4IY5 - chains A and B; structure by X-ray diffraction, 2.00 A resolution.

Chain A (and B):
Molecule: Glutamate receptor 2
Source organism: Rattus norvegicus
Notes: fragment: Ligand binding domain; chain B of this document is another copy of the same molecule, construct and numbering; everything in this record applies to it too
UniProtKB: P19491 (GRIA2_RAT); the construct has insertions or renumbered stretches relative to UniProt, so the offset changes along the chain: 3-117 = UniProt 413-527; 120-263 = UniProt 653-796
Amino-acid sequence (263 residues; each row starts with the number of its first residue):
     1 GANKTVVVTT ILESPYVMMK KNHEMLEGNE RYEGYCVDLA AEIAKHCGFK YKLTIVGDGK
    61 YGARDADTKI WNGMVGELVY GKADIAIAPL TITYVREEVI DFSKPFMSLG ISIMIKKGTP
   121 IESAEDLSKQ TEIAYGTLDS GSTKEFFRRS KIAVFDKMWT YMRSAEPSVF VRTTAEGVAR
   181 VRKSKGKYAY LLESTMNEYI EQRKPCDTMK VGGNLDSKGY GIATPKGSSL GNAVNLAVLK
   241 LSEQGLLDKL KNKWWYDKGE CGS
Sequence notes: expression tag (1-2); engineered mutation Tyr94 (Leu504 in P19491), Ser242 (Asn775 in P19491); linker (118-119)
UniProt features mapped onto this chain:
  - binding site (L-glutamate): Pro89, Thr91, Arg96, Ser142, Thr143, Glu193
  - site: Arg64 (Interaction with the cone snail toxin Con-ikot-ikot), Ile121 (Crucial to convey clamshell closure to channel opening), Arg148 (Interaction with the cone snail toxin Con-ikot-ikot), Lys240 (Interaction with the cone snail toxin Con-ikot-ikot)
  - glycosylation: Asn3 (N-linked (GlcNAc...) asparagine)
  - modified residue (Phosphoserine): Ser150, Ser184
Disulfides: Cys206-Cys261
Residues lining bound ligands:
  - piperidin-1-yl(quinoxalin-6-yl)methanone (CX5): Pro105, Phe106, Met107, Ser108, Ser217, Lys218, Gly219, Ser242, Leu247
  - glutamic acid (GLU): Tyr61, Pro89, Leu90, Thr91, Arg96, Leu138, Gly141, Ser142, Thr143, Leu192, Glu193, Met196, Tyr220

Interface between chain A and chain B:
Contacting residue pairs - 25 pairs, chain A then chain B:
  Ile92(A) - Leu239(B)  hydrophobic
  Thr93(A) - Glu243(B)
  Tyr94(A) - Leu236(B)
  Tyr94(A) - Lys240(B)
  Tyr94(A) - Glu243(B)  hydrogen bond (backbone-side chain)
  Glu97(A) - Lys104(B)  salt bridge
  Glu97(A) - Asn235(B)  hydrogen bond
  Glu97(A) - Leu236(B)
  Glu97(A) - Leu239(B)
  Phe102(A) - Lys104(B)  hydrogen bond (backbone-side chain)
  Ser103(A) - Lys104(B)
  Lys104(A) - Glu97(B)  salt bridge
  Lys104(A) - Phe102(B)  hydrogen bond (side chain-backbone)
  Lys104(A) - Ser103(B)
  Pro105(A) - Pro105(B)
  Ser217(A) - Ser242(B)
  Asn235(A) - Glu97(B)  hydrogen bond
  Leu236(A) - Tyr94(B)
  Leu236(A) - Glu97(B)
  Leu239(A) - Ile92(B)  hydrophobic
  Leu239(A) - Glu97(B)
  Lys240(A) - Tyr94(B)
  Glu243(A) - Thr93(B)
  Glu243(A) - Tyr94(B)  hydrogen bond (side chain-backbone)
  Gln244(A) - Ile152(B)
Also at the interface, not in a pair above, chain A (17 interface residues in all): Glu98, Ser242
Also at the interface, not in a pair above, chain B (18 interface residues in all): Glu98, Ser217, Asp248

Overview:
Chain A and chain B form an interface of 17 and 18 residues respectively, with 6 hydrogen bonds and 2 salt
bridges. Polar contacts include Glu97(A)-Lys104(B), Tyr94(A)-Glu243(B) and Glu97(A)-Asn235(B). Bound to chain
A: glutamic acid and piperidin-1-yl(quinoxalin-6-yl)methanone.
Both chains are Glutamate receptor 2 (Rattus norvegicus). Entry 4IY5 (Crystal structure of the glua2
ligand-binding domain (S1S2J-L483Y-N754S) in complex with glutamate and CX516 at 2.0 ...) was determined by
X-ray diffraction (same publication as 4IY6).
